Entry 4YHP (X-ray diffraction, 2.53 A resolution); this record covers chains P and L of the 10 polymer chains in the assembly.

Chain P:
Name: H3K9me3 peptide
Amino-acid sequence (16 residues; numbered 1 to 16; the number before each row is that of its first residue):
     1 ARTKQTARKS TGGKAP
Disordered / not traced: 12-16
Modified residues: Lys9 (N-trimethyllysine; M3L)

Chain L:
Name: Fab Light Chain
From: Homo sapiens
Notes: antibody fragment or engineered binder
Amino-acid sequence (215 residues; numbered 1 to 215; the number before each row is that of its first residue):
     1 SYVLTQPPSV SVAPGQTARI TCGGTNIGDI SVHWYQQRPG QAPLVVVYDD SDRPSGIPER
    61 FSGSNSGNTA TLTISRVEAG DEADYYCQVW DDSINAYVFG TGTKVTVLRT VAAPSVFIFP
   121 PSDSQLKSGT ASVVCLLNNF YPREAKVQWK VDNALQSGNS QESVTEQDSK DSTYSLSSTL
   181 TLSKADYEKH KVYACEVTHQ GLSSPVTKSF NRGEC
Disordered / not traced: 214-215
Cystine bridges: Cys22-Cys87, Cys135-Cys195

How chain P and chain L interact:
Contacting residue pairs - 12 pairs, chain P then chain L:
  Lys4(P) - Ile94(L)  hydrogen bond (side chain-backbone)
  Gln5(P) - Asn95(L)  hydrogen bond (backbone-side chain)
  Thr6(P) - Asp92(L)  hydrogen bond (side chain-backbone)
  Thr6(P) - Asn95(L)
  Ala7(P) - Trp90(L)  hydrophobic
  Ala7(P) - Asp92(L)  hydrogen bond (backbone-side chain)
  Ala7(P) - Asn95(L)  hydrogen bond (backbone-side chain)
  Arg8(P) - Asp92(L)  hydrogen bond (backbone-side chain)
  Lys9(P) - Trp90(L)
  Lys9(P) - Asp92(L)  hydrogen bond (backbone-side chain)
  Lys9(P) - Tyr97(L)
  Ser10(P) - Asp92(L)  hydrogen bond (backbone-side chain)
Other interface residues (no listed pair), chain L (6 interface residues in all): Ser93

Overview:
The interface between chain P and chain L involves 7 residues on one side and 6 on the other; the contacts
include 8 hydrogen bonds. Among the polar pairs are Lys4(P)-Ile94(L), Gln5(P)-Asn95(L) and Thr6(P)-Asp92(L).
Here chain P is H3K9me3 peptide and chain L is Fab Light Chain (Homo sapiens). Entry 4YHP (Crystal structure
of 309M3-B Fab in complex with H3K9me3 peptide) was determined by X-ray diffraction, deposited together with
4YHY and 4YHZ.
